PDB entry 5N28 | X-ray diffraction, 2.80 A resolution | chains E and F of the 6 polymer chains in the assembly

== Chain E ==
Name: Methyl-coenzyme M reductase, beta subunit
From: Methanotorris formicicus Mc-S-70
Notes: EC 2.8.4.1
Reference sequence: H1KXL9 (H1KXL9_9EURY); residue numbers follow UniProt; this construct covers 1-444
Amino-acid sequence (444 residues; row label = number of the first residue in the row):
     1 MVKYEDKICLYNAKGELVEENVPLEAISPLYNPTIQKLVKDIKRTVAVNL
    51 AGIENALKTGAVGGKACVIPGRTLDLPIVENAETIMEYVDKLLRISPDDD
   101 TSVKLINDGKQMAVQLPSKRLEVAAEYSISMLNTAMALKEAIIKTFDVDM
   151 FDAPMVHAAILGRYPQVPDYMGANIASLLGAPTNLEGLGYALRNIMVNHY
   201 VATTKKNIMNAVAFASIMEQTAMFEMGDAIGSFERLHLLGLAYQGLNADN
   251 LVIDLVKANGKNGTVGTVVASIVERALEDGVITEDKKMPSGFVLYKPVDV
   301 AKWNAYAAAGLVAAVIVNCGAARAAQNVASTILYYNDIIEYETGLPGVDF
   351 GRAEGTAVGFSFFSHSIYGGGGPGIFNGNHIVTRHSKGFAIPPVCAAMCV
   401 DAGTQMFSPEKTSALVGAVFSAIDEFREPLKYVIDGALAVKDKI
Not modelled in the structure: 1
Small-molecule neighbours:
  - 1-thioethanesulfonic acid (COM): Phe362, Ser366, Tyr368
  - factor 430 (F43): Ser366, Ile367, Tyr368
  - Coenzyme B (TP7): Phe362, Phe363, Tyr368, Gly369, Gly370, His380, Ile381, Val382

== Chain F ==
Name: Methyl-coenzyme M reductase, gamma subunit
From: Methanotorris formicicus Mc-S-70
Notes: EC 2.8.4.1
Reference sequence: H1KXL6 (H1KXL6_9EURY); residue numbers follow UniProt; this construct covers 1-260
Amino-acid sequence (260 residues; each row starts with the number of its first residue):
     1 MAYKPQFYPGETKIAQNRRNHMNPEVELEKLREIPDEDVVKIMGHRQPGE
    51 DYKTIHPPLEEMDLPDDYVRDLVEPINGAKEGHRIRYIQFADSMYFAPAQ
   101 PYDRARTYMWRFRGVDTGTLSGRQVIEMRESDLEALSKNFLIDTAFFDPA
   151 RCGIRGATVHGHSLRLDENGLMFDALQRYVYDEKTGHVVYVKDQVGRPLD
   201 EPVDVGELLPEEKLREITTIYRKDGVPMREDKELLTIVKRIHRARTLGGF
   251 CPTEDTFKQL
Not modelled in the structure: 1-2, 181-186
Small-molecule neighbours: factor 430 (F43): Leu120, Ser121, Gly122, Arg123, Ala157, Thr158, Val159, His160, Gly161, His162

== Chain E / chain F interface ==
Contacting residue pairs - 126 pairs, chain E then chain F:
  Ala13(E) - Tyr68(F)
  Ala13(E) - Val69(F)
  Lys14(E) - Tyr68(F)
  Lys206(E) - Leu64(F)
  Lys206(E) - Asp67(F)
  Asn207(E) - Asp66(F)
  Asn207(E) - Asp67(F)
  Ile208(E) - Asp67(F)  hydrogen bond (backbone-side chain)
  Ile208(E) - Arg70(F)
  Met209(E) - Val69(F)  hydrophobic
  Ser232(E) - Thr253(F)
  Phe233(E) - Phe250(F)
  Phe233(E) - Pro252(F)
  Ile253(E) - Tyr68(F)  hydrophobic
  Ile253(E) - Val69(F)  hydrophobic
  Val256(E) - Val69(F)
  Val256(E) - Leu72(F)  hydrophobic
  Val256(E) - Val73(F)  hydrophobic
  Lys257(E) - Tyr68(F)
  Lys257(E) - Leu72(F)
  Gly260(E) - Leu72(F)
  Gly260(E) - Val73(F)
  Gly260(E) - Glu74(F)  hydrogen bond (backbone-backbone)
  Gly260(E) - Arg113(F)  hydrogen bond (backbone-side chain)
  Lys261(E) - Leu72(F)
  Lys261(E) - Glu74(F)
  Lys261(E) - Arg113(F)  hydrogen bond (backbone-side chain)
  Asn262(E) - Arg113(F)
  Gly263(E) - Arg113(F)  hydrogen bond (backbone-side chain)
  Thr264(E) - Met109(F)  hydrogen bond (side chain-backbone)
  Thr264(E) - Trp110(F)  hydrogen bond (side chain-backbone)
  Thr264(E) - Arg111(F)
  Thr264(E) - Phe112(F)
  Thr264(E) - Arg113(F)
  Val265(E) - Met109(F)
  Gly266(E) - Met109(F)  hydrogen bond (backbone-backbone)
  Gly266(E) - Trp110(F)
  Thr267(E) - Trp110(F)
  Val273(E) - Tyr3(F)
  Glu274(E) - Tyr3(F)
  Asp285(E) - Arg240(F)  salt bridge
  Met288(E) - Glu233(F)
  Met288(E) - Ile237(F)  hydrophobic
  Pro289(E) - Glu11(F)
  Pro289(E) - Glu233(F)
  Ser290(E) - Gly10(F)  hydrogen bond (side chain-backbone)
  Ser290(E) - Arg19(F)
  Ser290(E) - Glu233(F)  hydrogen bond
  Phe292(E) - Gln6(F)
  Phe292(E) - Tyr8(F)
  Phe292(E) - Pro9(F)  hydrophobic
  Phe292(E) - Glu233(F)
  Phe292(E) - Ile237(F)  hydrophobic
  Val293(E) - Gln6(F)  hydrogen bond (backbone-side chain)
  Leu294(E) - Ile237(F)  hydrophobic
  Leu294(E) - Arg240(F)
  Tyr295(E) - Tyr3(F)
  Tyr295(E) - Gln6(F)
  Val298(E) - Glu254(F)
  Asp299(E) - Glu254(F)
  Val300(E) - Pro252(F)
  Val300(E) - Glu254(F)  hydrogen bond (backbone-side chain)
  Val300(E) - Phe257(F)  hydrophobic
  Ile316(E) - Val73(F)
  Val317(E) - Val73(F)
  Asn318(E) - Gly114(F)  hydrogen bond (side chain-backbone)
  Asn318(E) - Val115(F)  hydrogen bond (side chain-backbone)
  Gly320(E) - Val73(F)
  Gly320(E) - Pro75(F)
  Ala321(E) - Val73(F)
  Ala321(E) - Pro75(F)
  Ala321(E) - Ile76(F)  hydrogen bond (backbone-backbone)
  Ala321(E) - Ala79(F)
  Ala321(E) - Arg113(F)
  Ala321(E) - Gly114(F)
  Ala322(E) - Ala79(F)
  Ala322(E) - Gly114(F)
  Ala322(E) - Arg129(F)  hydrogen bond (backbone-side chain)
  Arg323(E) - Leu59(F)
  Arg323(E) - Leu64(F)
  Arg323(E) - Arg70(F)
  Arg323(E) - Arg129(F)  hydrogen bond (backbone-side chain)
  Ala324(E) - Ile85(F)  hydrophobic
  Gln326(E) - Ile85(F)
  Gln326(E) - Asp116(F)  hydrogen bond
  Gln326(E) - Glu127(F)  hydrogen bond
  Asn327(E) - Gly114(F)
  Asn327(E) - Val115(F)
  Asn327(E) - Asp116(F)
  Ser330(E) - Met109(F)
  Ser330(E) - Asp116(F)
  Ser330(E) - Thr117(F)  hydrogen bond (side chain-backbone)
  Tyr334(E) - Ala105(F)  hydrophobic
  Tyr334(E) - Met109(F)  hydrophobic
  Tyr334(E) - Thr117(F)
  Tyr334(E) - Thr119(F)  hydrogen bond
  Asp337(E) - Arg106(F)  salt bridge
  Ile338(E) - Met109(F)  hydrophobic
  Ile338(E) - Trp110(F)
  Glu340(E) - Ile241(F)
  Glu340(E) - Arg245(F)  salt bridge
  Tyr341(E) - Phe7(F)
  Tyr341(E) - Tyr8(F)
  Tyr341(E) - Pro9(F)
  Tyr341(E) - Arg106(F)
  Tyr341(E) - Val238(F)
  Tyr341(E) - Ile241(F)  hydrophobic
  Glu342(E) - Tyr3(F)  hydrogen bond
  Glu342(E) - Pro5(F)
  Glu342(E) - Gln6(F)  hydrogen bond (backbone-side chain)
  Glu342(E) - Phe7(F)  hydrogen bond (side chain-backbone)
  Glu342(E) - Trp110(F)
  Gly344(E) - Arg240(F)
  Pro346(E) - Ala244(F)
  Phe350(E) - Arg245(F)
  Phe350(E) - Gly248(F)
  Phe350(E) - Pro252(F)  hydrophobic
  Arg352(E) - Gly249(F)
  Glu354(E) - Arg245(F)  salt bridge
  His365(E) - Asp116(F)  salt bridge
  His365(E) - Glu127(F)  salt bridge
  Ala402(E) - His56(F)
  Ala402(E) - Met62(F)
  Thr404(E) - Ile55(F)
  Thr404(E) - Ile85(F)
  Thr404(E) - Arg129(F)
Other interface residues (no listed pair), chain E (67 interface residues in all): Gly15, Leu236, Asn259, Ala270, Leu277, Pro297, Ala301, Thr331, Gly351, Gly403
Other interface residues (no listed pair), chain F (59 interface residues in all): Tyr102, Gly118, Thr236, Cys251, Leu260

== Overview ==
The interface between chain E and chain F involves 67 residues on one side and 59 on the other; the contacts
include 24 hydrogen bonds and 6 salt bridges. Among the polar pairs are Asp285(E)-Arg240(F),
Asp337(E)-Arg106(F) and Glu340(E)-Arg245(F).
Chain E is Methyl-coenzyme M reductase, beta subunit and chain F is Methyl-coenzyme M reductase, gamma
subunit, both from Methanotorris formicicus Mc-S-70; the structure, Methyl-coenzyme M reductase III from
methanotorris formicicus monoclinic form, was determined by X-ray diffraction together with 5N1Q and 5N2A from
the same study.
